8QV2 - chains i and K of the 90 polymer chains in the assembly; structure by electron microscopy, 9.20 A resolution (very low resolution: no residue pairs are listed; an interface is given only as per-side residue counts).

# Chain i
Protein: Tubulin gamma chain
Source organism: Saccharomyces cerevisiae
UniProtKB: A0A8H4BZN3 (A0A8H4BZN3_YEASX); residue numbers follow UniProt; this construct covers 1-473
Amino-acid sequence (473 residues; row label = number of the first residue in the row):
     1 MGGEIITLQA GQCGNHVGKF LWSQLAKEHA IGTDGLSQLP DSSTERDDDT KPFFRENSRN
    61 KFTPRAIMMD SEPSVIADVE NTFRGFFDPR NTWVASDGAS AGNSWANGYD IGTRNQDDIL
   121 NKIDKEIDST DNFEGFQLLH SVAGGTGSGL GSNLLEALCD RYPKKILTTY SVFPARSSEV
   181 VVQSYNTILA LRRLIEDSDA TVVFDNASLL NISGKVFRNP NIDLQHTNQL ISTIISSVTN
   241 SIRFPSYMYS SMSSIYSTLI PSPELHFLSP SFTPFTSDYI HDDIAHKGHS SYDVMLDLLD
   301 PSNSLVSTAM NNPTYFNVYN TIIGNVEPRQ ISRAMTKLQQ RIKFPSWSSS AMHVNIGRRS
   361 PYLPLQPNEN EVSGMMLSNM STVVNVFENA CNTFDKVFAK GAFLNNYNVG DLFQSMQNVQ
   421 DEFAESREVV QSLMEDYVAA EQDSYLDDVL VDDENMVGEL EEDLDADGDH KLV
Unresolved in the structure: 1-2, 278-286, 451-473
Residues lining bound ligands: GTP (guanosine-5'-triphosphate): G11, Q12, C13, H16, D70, S71, E72, S100, N103, S141, A143, G144, G145, T146, G147, P174, Q183, N206, L224, T227, N228
What the authors report for this chain:
  - mutagenesis - D421R/E425R/E428R: decreased growth in response to 36  degC

# Chain K
Protein: Spindle pole body component
Source organism: Saccharomyces cerevisiae
UniProtKB: A0A8H4C290 (A0A8H4C290_YEASX); residues 1-823 here = UniProt positions 1-823
Amino-acid sequence (823 residues; row label = number of the first residue in the row):
     1 MEIKEVDDRA ELLRYTNNIP LLGKLVNHQP LWSTNPKLKS FSLEKISAPD QRRVQEALVV
    61 KDLLNVLIGL EGTYIRYFND YEPSDPETPI EFKIAKKMDP SFKTFSRRIV RYGKQYMILT
   121 RAYEKWSDTS FGMVLQRFAY EIRRFLEDVY LKTLVERLER DFNKVPNFSI RELEQIINET
   181 EVNKQMELLY NIYEEIFREI EERRTNQSSQ EDFNNFMDSM KNESSLHLRL MVAFDTTVYP
   241 VPKGGAILKI FQQKILENLG DRSSVMFLKK LLNNISQDYC TMLYEWLTQG ILNDPYQEFM
   301 TYDDLEGKTD NIFDTRDRAW DTQYFIRKDV LLRDCDSEED KNLLFKMLRT GILLKVVRAS
   361 LQIPTIPSNS SDITIQEIND FADLMEGSNL ELYVDKCYSR ANEIFLKLFF QGYDLINVLK
   421 HLQQIFLGYQ SGHNVLKFLT KNMGELTKHY RNDNNANYDK LLQNFELERQ SENPNNLMRQ
   481 LLMIQFDTET LPQVLSHYLQ IYPEVPENNS ANDDSDPLMH ANNFKNMNAI LFDELSKERT
   541 GAYHGSNLEL YTPKSAIYHL KFDINIPYPL NIIISRTCMI KYQIILRYQL VLQYHSRLLD
   601 ETWMDLNKTP SWKYRGYSHT VKRRIVRATR VLHAKMNHFI KTIMEYFNQN VIDKEVYSLE
   661 KCYRNPTLAV AIQNELEGGL TNIMTNRCLS DLIPLQLQIF DIVYKFCKFI KSMRAKLCQL
   721 DPVLYEKHKS GMMKTLNEGY RTNNGGQEDV GYQEDAALEL IQKLIEYISN ASSIFRKCLI
   781 NFTQELSTEK FDFYDSSSVD AAGIERVLYS IVPPRSASAS SQR
Unresolved in the structure: 211-221, 307-317, 504-555, 723-752, 792-800, 815-823

# Interface between chain i and chain K
At this resolution (9 A) residue pairs are not listed: 49 residues of chain i and 41 of chain K lie at the interface.

# Overview
Chain i and chain K form an interface of 49 and 41 residues respectively. Bound to chain i: GTP. From the
paper: D421R/E425R/E428R of chain i reduce growth in response to 36  degC.
Chain i is Tubulin gamma chain and chain K is Spindle pole body component, both from Saccharomyces cerevisiae;
the structure, Structure of the native y-Tubulin Ring Complex (yTuRC) capping microtubule minus ends at the
spindle pole ..., was determined by electron microscopy, deposited together with 8QV0, 8QV3 and 8QRY.
